Entry 6OY6 (X-ray diffraction, 3.10 A resolution); this record covers chains C and H of the 9 polymer chains in the assembly.

== Chain C ==
Protein: DNA-directed RNA polymerase subunit beta
Source organism: Thermus thermophilus
Notes: EC 2.7.7.6
UniProt: Q8RQE9 (RPOB_THET8); numbering as in UniProt (aligned over 1-1119)
Amino-acid sequence (1119 residues; row label = number of the first residue in the row):
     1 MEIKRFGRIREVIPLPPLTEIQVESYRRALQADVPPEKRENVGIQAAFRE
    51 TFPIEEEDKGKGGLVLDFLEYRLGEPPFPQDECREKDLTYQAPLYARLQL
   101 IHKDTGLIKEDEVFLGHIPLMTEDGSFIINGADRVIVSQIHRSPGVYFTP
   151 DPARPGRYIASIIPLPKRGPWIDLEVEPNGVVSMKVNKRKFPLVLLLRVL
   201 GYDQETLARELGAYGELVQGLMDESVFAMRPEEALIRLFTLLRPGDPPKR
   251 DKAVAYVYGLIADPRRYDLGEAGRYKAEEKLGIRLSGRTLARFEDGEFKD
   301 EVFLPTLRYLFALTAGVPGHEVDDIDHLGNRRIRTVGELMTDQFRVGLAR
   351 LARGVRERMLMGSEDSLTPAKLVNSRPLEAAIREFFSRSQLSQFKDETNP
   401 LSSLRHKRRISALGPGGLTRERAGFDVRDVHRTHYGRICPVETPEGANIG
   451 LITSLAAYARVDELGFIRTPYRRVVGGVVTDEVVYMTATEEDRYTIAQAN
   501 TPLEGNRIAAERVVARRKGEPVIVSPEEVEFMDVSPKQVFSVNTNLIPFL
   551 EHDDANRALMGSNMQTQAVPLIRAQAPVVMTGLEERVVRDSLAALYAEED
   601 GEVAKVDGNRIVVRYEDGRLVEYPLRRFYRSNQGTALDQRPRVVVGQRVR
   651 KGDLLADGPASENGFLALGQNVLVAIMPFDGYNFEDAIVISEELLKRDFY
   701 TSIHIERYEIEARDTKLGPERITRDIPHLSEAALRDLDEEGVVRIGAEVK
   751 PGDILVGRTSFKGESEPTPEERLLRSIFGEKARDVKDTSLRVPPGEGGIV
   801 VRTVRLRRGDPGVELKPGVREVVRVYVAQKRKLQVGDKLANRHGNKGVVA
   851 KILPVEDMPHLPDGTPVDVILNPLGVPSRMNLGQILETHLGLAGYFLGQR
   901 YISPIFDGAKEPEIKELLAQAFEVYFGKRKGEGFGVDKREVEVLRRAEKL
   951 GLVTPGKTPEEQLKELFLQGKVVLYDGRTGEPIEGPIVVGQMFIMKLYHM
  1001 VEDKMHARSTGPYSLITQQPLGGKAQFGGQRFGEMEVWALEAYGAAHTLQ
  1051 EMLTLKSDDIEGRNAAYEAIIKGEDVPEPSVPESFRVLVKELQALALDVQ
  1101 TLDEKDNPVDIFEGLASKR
Disordered / not traced: 57-63, 1119
Residues lining bound ligands: GTP (guanosine-5'-triphosphate): Arg557, Ser878, Arg879

== Chain H ==
Molecule: 27-nt DNA strand
Sequence (27 nucleotides; each row starts with the number of its first residue; note: 3 numbers in that range are skipped by the numbering (no residue carries them; nothing is unmodelled there); a row labelled like 11A-11E holds insertion residues (11A, then the next letters in order)):
     1 TATAATGGGAG
11A-11E CTGGA
    15 TCTGATGCAGG
Disordered / not traced: 11A-11E

== How chain C and chain H interact ==
Contacting residue pairs - 9 pairs, chain C then chain H:
  Lys167(C) - DG11(H)  sugar contact
  Trp171(C) - DT15(H)  phosphate contact
  Arg243(C) - DG8(H)  base contact
  Arg243(C) - DG9(H)  hydrogen bond to the base
  Arg243(C) - DA10(H)  hydrogen bond to the base
  Gly245(C) - DG7(H)  base contact
  Lys252(C) - DG8(H)  salt bridge to the phosphate
  Glu421(C) - DT15(H)  base contact
  Arg422(C) - DT15(H)  salt bridge to the phosphate
Interface residues without a listed pair, chain C (10 interface residues in all): Lys188, Pro247, Tyr256

== Overview ==
Chain C and chain H form an interface of 10 and 6 residues respectively; the contacts include 2 hydrogen bonds
and 2 salt bridges. Polar contacts include Arg243(C)-DG9(H), Arg243(C)-DA10(H) and Lys252(C)-DG8(H). Ligands
of chain C: GTP.
Here chain C is DNA-directed RNA polymerase subunit beta (Thermus thermophilus) and chain H is a 27-nt DNA
strand. Entry 6OY6 (X-ray crystal structure of a bacterial reiterative transcription complex of pyrG promoter
at 5 min) was determined by X-ray diffraction, deposited together with 6OVR, 6OVY, 6OW3, 6OY5, 6OY7, 6P70 and
6P71.
